Entry 8EIA (X-ray diffraction, 3.60 A resolution); this record covers chains B and C of the 3 polymer chains in the assembly.

Chain B:
Name: E3 ubiquitin-protein ligase Mdm2
From: Homo sapiens
Notes: EC 2.3.2.27; fragment: P53 binding domain
UniProt: Q00987 (MDM2_HUMAN); numbering as in UniProt (aligned over 17-111)
Amino-acid sequence (95 residues; numbered 17 to 111; the number before each row is that of its first residue):
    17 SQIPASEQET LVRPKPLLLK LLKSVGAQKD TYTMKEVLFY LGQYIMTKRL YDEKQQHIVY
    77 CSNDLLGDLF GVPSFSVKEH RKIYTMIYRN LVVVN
Disordered / not traced: 17-25, 111

Chain C:
Name: H333
Amino-acid sequence (23 residues; each row starts with the number of its first residue; numbering starts at 0):
     0 XPSENARDCF WAAWDCLYFI YQX
Disordered / not traced: 0-7, 21-22
Covalently attached groups: N,N'-(1,4-phenylene)diacetamide (WHL) linked to C8, C15
Modified residues: ACE (acetyl group) at position 0; NH2 (amino group) at position 22

Interface between chain B and chain C:
Contacting residue pairs - 16 pairs, chain B then chain C:
  K51(B) with Y17(C)
  L54(B) with W13(C); L16(C), hydrophobic; Y17(C), hydrophobic
  L57(B) with W13(C), hydrophobic
  I61(B) with F9(C), hydrophobic; W13(C), hydrophobic
  Q72(B) with C8(C); F9(C), hydrogen bond (side chain-backbone)
  V93(B) with A12(C), hydrophobic; L16(C)
  K94(B) with C15(C)
  H96(B) with I19(C)
  Y100(B) with L16(C), hydrogen bond (side chain-backbone); I19(C); Y20(C)
Also at the interface, not in a pair above, chain B (14 interface residues in all): M50, G58, M62, Y67, V75

Overview:
The interface between chain B and chain C involves 14 residues on one side and 9 on the other; the contacts
include 2 hydrogen bonds. Among the polar pairs are Q72(B)-F9(C) and Y100(B)-L16(C).
N,N'-(1,4-phenylene)diacetamide is covalently linked to C15(C).
Here chain B is E3 ubiquitin-protein ligase Mdm2 (Homo sapiens) and chain C is H333. Entry 8EIA (Crystal
structure of beta-catenin and the MDM2 p53-binding domain in complex with H333, a Helicon Polypeptide) was
determined by X-ray diffraction, deposited together with 8EHZ, 8EI0, 8EI1, 8EI2, 8EI3, 8EI5 and 6 further
entries.
